PDB entry 6V25 | X-ray diffraction, 1.78 A resolution | chains A and C of the 4 polymer chains in the assembly

# Chain A
Molecule: L-asparaginase 2
From: Escherichia coli (strain K12)
Notes: EC 3.5.1.1
UniProtKB: P00805 (ASPG2_ECOLI); residues 1-326 here correspond to UniProt positions 23-348 (UniProt number = residue number + 22)
Amino-acid sequence (333 residues; row label = number of the first residue in the row; numbers below 1 keep their minus sign (Met-6 is residue -6)):
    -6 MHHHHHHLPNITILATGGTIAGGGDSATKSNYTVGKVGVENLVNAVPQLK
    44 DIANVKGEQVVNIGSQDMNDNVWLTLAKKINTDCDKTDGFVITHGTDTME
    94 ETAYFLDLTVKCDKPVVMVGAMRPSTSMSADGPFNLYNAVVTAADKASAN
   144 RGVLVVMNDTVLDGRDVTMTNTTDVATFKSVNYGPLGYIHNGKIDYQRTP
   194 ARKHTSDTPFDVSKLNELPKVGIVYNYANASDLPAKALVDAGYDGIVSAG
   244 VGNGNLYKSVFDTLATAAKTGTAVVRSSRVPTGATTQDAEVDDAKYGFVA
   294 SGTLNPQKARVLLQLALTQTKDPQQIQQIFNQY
Unresolved in the structure: -6 to 0
Sequence notes: expression tag (-6 to 0); engineered mutation Met162 (Lys184 in P00805)
Swiss-Prot annotation at these positions:
  - active site: Thr12 (O-isoaspartyl threonine intermediate)
  - binding site (substrate): Ser58, Gln59, Thr89, Asp90
Cystine bridges: Cys77-Cys105
Ligand contacts: aspartic acid (ASP): Gly11, Thr12, Tyr25, Val27, Ile56, Gly57, Ser58, Gln59, Gly88, Thr89, Asp90, Ala114, Met115

# Chain C
Molecule: L-asparaginase 2
From: Escherichia coli (strain K12)
Notes: EC 3.5.1.1
UniProtKB: P00805 (ASPG2_ECOLI); residues 1-326 here correspond to UniProt positions 23-348 (UniProt number = residue number + 22)
Amino-acid sequence (333 residues; numbered -6 to 326; the number before each row is that of its first residue; numbers below 1 keep their minus sign (Met-6 is residue -6)):
    -6 MHHHHHHLPNITILATGGXIAGGGDSATKSNYTVGKVGVENLVNAVPQLK
    44 DIANVKGEQVVNIGSQDMNDNVWLTLAKKINTDCDKTDGFVITHGTDTME
    94 ETAYFLDLTVKCDKPVVMVGAMRPSTSMSADGPFNLYNAVVTAADKASAN
   144 RGVLVVMNDTVLDGRDVTMTNTTDVATFKSVNYGPLGYIHNGKIDYQRTP
   194 ARKHTSDTPFDVSKLNELPKVGIVYNYANASDLPAKALVDAGYDGIVSAG
   244 VGNGNLYKSVFDTLATAAKTGTAVVRSSRVPTGATTQDAEVDDAKYGFVA
   294 SGTLNPQKARVLLQLALTQTKDPQQIQQIFNQY
Unresolved in the structure: -6 to 0
Sequence notes: expression tag (-6 to 0); modified residue (12); engineered mutation Met162 (Lys184 in P00805)
Modified / non-standard residues: AEI (threonine-aspartic ester) at position 12
Swiss-Prot annotation at these positions:
  - binding site (substrate): Ser58, Gln59, Thr89, Asp90
Cystine bridges: Cys77-Cys105

# Interface between chain A and chain C
Residue-residue contacts - 119 pairs, chain A then chain C:
  Ser23(A) - Asp281(C)  hydrogen bond (side chain-backbone)
  Asn24(A) - Asp281(C)  hydrogen bond (side chain-backbone)
  Asn24(A) - Ala282(C)
  Tyr25(A) - Ala282(C)
  Tyr25(A) - Glu283(C)  hydrogen bond
  Val27(A) - Glu283(C)
  Gln59(A) - Val244(C)
  Gln59(A) - Asn248(C)
  Gln59(A) - Leu249(C)
  Gln59(A) - Tyr250(C)
  Gln59(A) - Glu283(C)  hydrogen bond
  Asp60(A) - Tyr250(C)
  Asp60(A) - Lys251(C)  hydrogen bond (side chain-backbone)
  Met61(A) - Ala221(C)
  Met61(A) - Asn222(C)  hydrogen bond (backbone-backbone)
  Met61(A) - Tyr250(C)
  Asn62(A) - Asn222(C)
  Asn62(A) - Tyr250(C)
  Asp63(A) - Asn222(C)  hydrogen bond (backbone-side chain)
  Trp66(A) - Ala221(C)  hydrophobic
  Asp90(A) - Val244(C)
  Asp90(A) - Gly245(C)
  Asp90(A) - Asn248(C)  hydrogen bond
  Asp90(A) - Arg272(C)  hydrogen bond (backbone-side chain)
  Glu93(A) - Arg272(C)  salt bridge
  Glu94(A) - Tyr220(C)
  Glu94(A) - Ala221(C)  hydrogen bond (side chain-backbone)
  Glu94(A) - Arg272(C)  salt bridge
  Met162(A) - Val273(C)  hydrophobic
  Met162(A) - Pro274(C)
  Thr163(A) - Val273(C)
  Thr163(A) - Pro274(C)
  Thr163(A) - Thr275(C)  hydrogen bond (backbone-side chain)
  Asn164(A) - Val273(C)
  Asn164(A) - Thr275(C)  hydrogen bond
  Asn164(A) - Gly276(C)
  Thr165(A) - Gly245(C)
  Thr165(A) - Asn246(C)
  Thr165(A) - Ser271(C)
  Thr165(A) - Val273(C)
  Thr165(A) - Thr275(C)  hydrogen bond (backbone-backbone)
  Thr165(A) - Gly276(C)
  Thr165(A) - Ala277(C)  hydrogen bond (side chain-backbone)
  Thr166(A) - Asn246(C)
  Val214(A) - Tyr220(C)
  Gly215(A) - Tyr220(C)
  Ile216(A) - Tyr218(C)  hydrophobic
  Ile216(A) - Tyr220(C)  hydrogen bond (backbone-side chain)
  Tyr218(A) - Ile216(C)  hydrophobic
  Tyr218(A) - Tyr218(C)  hydrophobic
  Tyr218(A) - Pro299(C)
  Tyr218(A) - Gln300(C)  hydrogen bond
  Tyr220(A) - Glu94(C)
  Tyr220(A) - Val214(C)
  Tyr220(A) - Gly215(C)
  Tyr220(A) - Ile216(C)  hydrogen bond (side chain-backbone)
  Tyr220(A) - Arg303(C)
  Ala221(A) - Met61(C)
  Ala221(A) - Trp66(C)  hydrophobic
  Ala221(A) - Glu94(C)  hydrogen bond (backbone-side chain)
  Ala221(A) - Arg303(C)  hydrogen bond (backbone-side chain)
  Asn222(A) - Met61(C)  hydrogen bond (backbone-backbone)
  Asn222(A) - Asn62(C)
  Asn222(A) - Asp63(C)  hydrogen bond (side chain-backbone)
  Asn222(A) - Arg303(C)
  Ser224(A) - Tyr236(C)
  Leu226(A) - Ala230(C)
  Leu226(A) - Ala234(C)  hydrophobic
  Pro227(A) - Pro227(C)  hydrophobic
  Ala230(A) - Leu226(C)
  Ala234(A) - Leu226(C)  hydrophobic
  Tyr236(A) - Ser224(C)
  Val244(A) - Gln59(C)
  Val244(A) - Asp90(C)
  Gly245(A) - Asp90(C)
  Gly245(A) - Thr165(C)
  Asn246(A) - Thr165(C)
  Asn246(A) - Thr166(C)
  Asn248(A) - AEI_12(C)
  Asn248(A) - Gln59(C)
  Asn248(A) - Asp90(C)  hydrogen bond
  Leu249(A) - Gln59(C)
  Leu249(A) - Asp60(C)
  Tyr250(A) - Gln59(C)
  Tyr250(A) - Asp60(C)
  Tyr250(A) - Met61(C)
  Tyr250(A) - Asn62(C)
  Lys251(A) - Asp60(C)  hydrogen bond (backbone-side chain)
  Ser271(A) - Thr165(C)
  Arg272(A) - Asp90(C)  hydrogen bond (side chain-backbone)
  Arg272(A) - Glu93(C)  salt bridge
  Arg272(A) - Glu94(C)  salt bridge
  Arg272(A) - Gln300(C)
  Val273(A) - Met162(C)  hydrophobic
  Val273(A) - Thr163(C)
  Val273(A) - Asn164(C)
  Val273(A) - Thr165(C)
  Pro274(A) - Met162(C)
  Pro274(A) - Thr163(C)
  Pro274(A) - Pro274(C)  hydrophobic
  Thr275(A) - Thr163(C)  hydrogen bond (side chain-backbone)
  Thr275(A) - Asn164(C)  hydrogen bond
  Thr275(A) - Thr165(C)  hydrogen bond (backbone-backbone)
  Gly276(A) - Asn164(C)
  Gly276(A) - Thr165(C)
  Ala277(A) - Thr165(C)  hydrogen bond (backbone-side chain)
  Asp281(A) - Ser23(C)  hydrogen bond (backbone-side chain)
  Asp281(A) - Asn24(C)  hydrogen bond (backbone-backbone)
  Ala282(A) - Asn24(C)
  Ala282(A) - Tyr25(C)
  Glu283(A) - AEI_12(C)
  Glu283(A) - Tyr25(C)  hydrogen bond
  Glu283(A) - Val27(C)
  Glu283(A) - Gln59(C)  hydrogen bond
  Gln300(A) - Tyr218(C)  hydrogen bond
  Gln300(A) - Arg272(C)
  Arg303(A) - Tyr220(C)
  Arg303(A) - Ala221(C)  hydrogen bond (side chain-backbone)
  Arg303(A) - Asn222(C)
Also at the interface, not in a pair above, chain A (55 interface residues in all): Thr91, Leu231, Thr278, Gln280, Pro299
Also at the interface, not in a pair above, chain C (54 interface residues in all): Thr91, Leu231

# Summary
55 residues of chain A and 54 residues of chain C are in contact; the contacts include 34 hydrogen bonds and 4
salt bridges. Polar pairs include Glu93(A)-Arg272(C), Glu94(A)-Arg272(C) and Arg272(A)-Glu93(C). Ligands of
chain A: aspartic acid.
Chain A is L-asparaginase 2 and chain C is L-asparaginase 2, both from Escherichia coli (strain K12); the
structure, Complex of mutant (K162M) of E. coli L-asparaginase II with L-Asp, was determined by X-ray
diffraction (same publication as 6V24).
